8WH9 - chains B and J of the 11 polymer chains in the assembly; structure by electron microscopy, 3.31 A resolution.

Chain B:
Protein: Histone H4
Organism: Arabidopsis thaliana
UniProt: P59259 (H4_ARATH); residues 0-102 here correspond to UniProt positions 1-103 (UniProt number = residue number + 1)
Chain sequence (103 residues; numbered 0 to 102; the number before each row is that of its first residue; numbering starts at 0):
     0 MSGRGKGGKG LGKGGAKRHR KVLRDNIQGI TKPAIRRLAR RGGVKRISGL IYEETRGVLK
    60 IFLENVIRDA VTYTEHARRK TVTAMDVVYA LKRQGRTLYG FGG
Not modelled in the structure: 0-22, 102
Curated features (UniProtKB/Swiss-Prot):
  - DNA-binding region: Lys16 to Lys20

Chain J:
Molecule: antisense strand (147-nt DNA)
Sequence (147 nucleotides; row label = number of the first residue in the row):
     1 ATCGGATGTA TATATCTGAC ACGTGCCTGG AGACTAGGGA GTAATCCCCT TGGGCGGTTA
    61 AACGCGGGGG ACAGCGCGTA CGTGCGTTTA AGCGGTGCTA GAGCTGTCTA CGACCAATTG
   121 AGCGGCCTCG GCACCGGGAT TCTCGAT
Not modelled in the structure: 1, 144-147

Chain B / chain J interface:
Residue-residue contacts - 13 pairs, chain B then chain J:
  Arg35(B) with DG82(J), salt bridge to the phosphate
  Lys44(B) with DG82(J), phosphate contact
  Arg45(B) with DC81(J), hydrogen bond to the sugar; DG82(J), phosphate contact
  Ile46(B) with DC81(J), phosphate contact; DG82(J), hydrogen bond to the phosphate
  Ser47(B) with DC81(J), hydrogen bond to the phosphate
  Gly48(B) with DC81(J), hydrogen bond to the phosphate
  Arg78(B) with DA102(J), phosphate contact
  Lys79(B) with DG101(J), salt bridge to the phosphate; DA102(J), hydrogen bond to the phosphate
  Thr80(B) with DG101(J), phosphate contact; DA102(J), hydrogen bond to the phosphate
Also at the interface, not in a pair above, chain B (10 interface residues in all): Arg77

Overview:
10 residues of chain B face 4 of chain J across their interface, with 6 hydrogen bonds and 2 salt bridges.
Among the polar pairs are Arg45(B)-DC81(J), Ile46(B)-DG82(J) and Ser47(B)-DC81(J). UniProt lists a DNA-binding
region on chain B.
Here chain B is Histone H4 (Arabidopsis thaliana) and chain J is antisense strand (147-nt DNA). Entry 8WH9
(Structure of DDM1-nucleosome complex in ADP-BeFx state) was determined by electron microscopy (same
publication as 8WH5, 8WH8, 8WHA and 8WHB).
